2YW7 - chains E and H of the 10 polymer chains in the assembly; structure by X-ray diffraction, 3.30 A resolution.

Chain E (and H):
Protein: Starvation-induced DNA protecting protein
Organism: Mycobacterium smegmatis
Notes: chain H of this document is another copy of the same molecule, construct and numbering; everything in this record applies to it too
Reference sequence: A0R692 (A0R692_MYCS2); numbering as in UniProt (aligned over 1-183)
Sequence (183 residues; each row starts with the number of its first residue):
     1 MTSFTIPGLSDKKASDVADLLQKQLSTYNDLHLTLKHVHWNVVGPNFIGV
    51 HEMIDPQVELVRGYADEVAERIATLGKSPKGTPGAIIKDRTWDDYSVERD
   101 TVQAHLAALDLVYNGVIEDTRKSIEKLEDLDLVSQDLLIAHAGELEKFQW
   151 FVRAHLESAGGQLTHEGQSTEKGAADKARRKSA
Unresolved in the structure: 1-10, 156-183 (chain H: 1-11, 158-183)
Swiss-Prot annotation at these positions:
  - binding site (Fe cation): H39, D66, E70

Interface between chain E and chain H:
Pairs across the interface (8; chain E residue first):
  N46(E) - P45(H)
  N46(E) - N46(H)
  W150(E) - F47(H)  hydrophobic
  F151(E) - F47(H)  hydrophobic
  F151(E) - I48(H)  hydrophobic
  A154(E) - G44(H)
  H155(E) - G44(H)
  H155(E) - P45(H)
Also at the interface, not in a pair above, chain E (6 interface residues in all): R153
Also at the interface, not in a pair above, chain H (7 interface residues in all): V43, R99

Summary:
Chain E and chain H form an interface of 6 and 7 residues respectively. From UniProt: 3 Fe cation-binding
residues on chain E.
Both chains are Starvation-induced DNA protecting protein (Mycobacterium smegmatis). Entry 2YW7 (Crystal
structure of C-terminal deletion mutant of Mycobacterium smegmatis Dps) was determined by X-ray diffraction
together with 2YW6 from the same study.
